Entry 6V12 (electron microscopy, 3.08 A resolution); this record covers chains R and S of the 60 polymer chains in the assembly.

== Chain R (and S) ==
Protein: Capsid protein
From: Adeno-associated virus - 8
Notes: chain S of this document is another copy of the same molecule, construct and numbering; everything in this record applies to it too
Reference sequence: Q8JQF8 (Q8JQF8_9VIRU); numbering as in UniProt (aligned over 218-738)
Chain sequence (521 residues; numbered 218 to 738; the number before each row is that of its first residue):
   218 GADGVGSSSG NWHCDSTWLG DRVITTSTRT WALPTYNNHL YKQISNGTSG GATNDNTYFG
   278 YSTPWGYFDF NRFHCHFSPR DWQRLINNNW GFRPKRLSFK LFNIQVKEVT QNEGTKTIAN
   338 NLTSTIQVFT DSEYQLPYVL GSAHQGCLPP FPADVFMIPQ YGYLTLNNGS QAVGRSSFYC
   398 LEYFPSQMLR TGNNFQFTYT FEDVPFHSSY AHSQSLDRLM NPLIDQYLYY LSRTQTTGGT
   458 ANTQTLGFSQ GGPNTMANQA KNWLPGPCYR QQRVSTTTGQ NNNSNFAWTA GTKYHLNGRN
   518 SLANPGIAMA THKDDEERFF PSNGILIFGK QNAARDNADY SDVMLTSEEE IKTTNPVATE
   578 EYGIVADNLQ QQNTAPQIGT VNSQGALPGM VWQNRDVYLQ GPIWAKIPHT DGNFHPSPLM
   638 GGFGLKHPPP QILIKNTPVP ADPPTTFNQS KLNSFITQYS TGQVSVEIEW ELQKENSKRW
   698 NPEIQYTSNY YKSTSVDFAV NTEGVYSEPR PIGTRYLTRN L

== How chain R and chain S interact ==
Residue-residue contacts (224):
  Ser425(R) with Asp628(S), hydrogen bond
  Tyr427(R) with His626(S), hydrogen bond
  Ala428(R) with Arg392(S)
  His429(R) with Leu383(S); His626(S)
  Ser430(R) with Thr382(S); Leu383(S), hydrogen bond (backbone-backbone); Ser394(S)
  Gln431(R) with Pro354(S); Leu381(S), hydrogen bond (side chain-backbone); Leu383(S)
  Asp434(R) with Tyr511(S); Arg516(S), salt bridge
  Arg435(R) with Asp272(S), hydrogen bond (side chain-backbone); Thr274(S), hydrogen bond (side chain-backbone); Leu381(S); Arg516(S)
  Leu436(R) with Ser359(S)
  Met437(R) with Ser359(S); His361(S); Leu381(S)
  Asn438(R) with Tyr284(S), hydrogen bond; Val356(S); His361(S), hydrogen bond (backbone-side chain); Gln377(S), hydrogen bond (side chain-backbone); Gly379(S)
  Pro439(R) with Ile261(S), hydrophobic; Gly379(S); Tyr380(S); Leu381(S), hydrophobic
  Leu440(R) with Ser279(S); Gln377(S); Tyr378(S); Gly379(S)
  Ile441(R) with His361(S), hydrogen bond (backbone-side chain); Gln362(S)
  Asp442(R) with His361(S); Gln362(S), hydrogen bond (backbone-backbone); Arg552(S), salt bridge
  Gln443(R) with Ser359(S), hydrogen bond (side chain-backbone); Ala360(S); Gln362(S)
  Tyr444(R) with Arg289(S); Ala360(S), hydrogen bond (backbone-backbone); His361(S); Gln362(S); Phe545(S), hydrophobic; Gln617(S); Pro619(S)
  Leu445(R) with Leu543(S), hydrophobic; Ile544(S); Phe545(S), hydrophobic; Met637(S), hydrophobic
  Tyr446(R) with Ile544(S), hydrogen bond (backbone-backbone); Gly546(S); Ala550(S); Ala551(S)
  Leu448(R) with Ala504(S)
  Arg450(R) with Asn502(S); Asn554(S), hydrogen bond
  Thr451(R) with Ser501(S); Asn502(S), hydrogen bond (backbone-side chain); Phe503(S); Ala504(S)
  Gln452(R) with Asn500(S), hydrogen bond; Ser501(S), hydrogen bond (side chain-backbone); Asn502(S)
  Asn459(R) with Asn500(S), hydrogen bond (backbone-side chain)
  Thr460(R) with Asn500(S)
  Gln461(R) with Thr495(S); Gly496(S); Asn498(S); Asn499(S); Asn500(S), hydrogen bond (backbone-side chain)
  Leu463(R) with Thr495(S); Asn498(S); Phe537(S), hydrophobic
  Gly464(R) with Asn554(S); Ala555(S)
  Phe465(R) with Ile544(S), hydrophobic; Asp553(S); Asn554(S), hydrogen bond (backbone-backbone); Ala555(S), hydrogen bond (backbone-backbone); Tyr557(S), hydrophobic; Val560(S), hydrophobic
  Ser466(R) with Arg552(S); Asp553(S); Asn554(S), hydrogen bond (side chain-backbone)
  Gln467(R) with Gln362(S), hydrogen bond; Arg552(S), hydrogen bond (backbone-backbone)
  Pro470(R) with Tyr275(S)
  Asn471(R) with Asn273(S)
  Thr472(R) with Asn273(S)
  Met473(R) with Asn273(S), hydrogen bond (backbone-side chain); Thr274(S); Tyr275(S), hydrophobic
  Ala474(R) with Asn273(S), hydrogen bond (backbone-side chain); Trp505(S), hydrophobic; Leu519(S), hydrogen bond (backbone-backbone)
  Asn475(R) with Trp505(S); Leu519(S); Asn521(S)
  Gln476(R) with Asn521(S)
  Ala477(R) with Asn521(S)
  Lys478(R) with Tyr511(S); Ser518(S), hydrogen bond; Asn521(S), hydrogen bond (backbone-backbone)
  Asn479(R) with Gly358(S), hydrogen bond (side chain-backbone); Ala622(S); Leu636(S), hydrogen bond (backbone-backbone); Met637(S)
  Trp480(R) with Lys623(S); Pro625(S); Pro633(S); Ser634(S); Pro635(S)
  Leu481(R) with Leu636(S), hydrophobic
  Pro482(R) with Tyr511(S), hydrophobic
  Lys530(R) with Asn514(S); Gly515(S)
  Asp531(R) with Asn385(S), hydrogen bond
  Glu566(R) with Arg392(S), salt bridge
  Glu567(R) with Arg392(S)
  Lys569(R) with Leu513(S); Asn514(S)
  Thr570(R) with Leu383(S); Leu513(S)
  Asn572(R) with Leu513(S)
  Glu577(R) with His512(S), salt bridge
  Glu578(R) with His512(S)
  Tyr579(R) with Tyr511(S); His512(S), hydrogen bond (backbone-backbone)
  Gly580(R) with Lys510(S); Tyr511(S); His512(S)
  Ile581(R) with Tyr486(S); Thr509(S); Lys510(S), hydrogen bond (backbone-backbone)
  Val582(R) with Tyr486(S), hydrophobic
  Ala583(R) with Arg487(S); Gln488(S); Gln489(S); Asn599(S)
  Asp584(R) with Arg487(S), hydrogen bond (backbone-side chain); Asn599(S), hydrogen bond
  Asn585(R) with Arg487(S); Gln489(S)
  Leu586(R) with Arg490(S)
  Gln587(R) with Gln489(S), hydrogen bond (backbone-side chain); Arg490(S), hydrogen bond (side chain-backbone); Val491(S); Asn498(S), hydrogen bond; Phe503(S)
  Gln588(R) with Gln497(S); Asn499(S)
  Gln589(R) with Gly496(S); Gln497(S), hydrogen bond (backbone-backbone); Asn498(S); Asn499(S)
  Thr591(R) with Asn499(S), hydrogen bond (backbone-side chain)
  Ala592(R) with Asn499(S)
  Pro593(R) with Gln489(S); Asn499(S); Phe503(S), hydrophobic; Ala507(S), hydrophobic
  Ile595(R) with Thr506(S); Ala507(S), hydrophobic
  Gln601(R) with Tyr486(S); Ser600(S), hydrogen bond; Gly602(S)
  Ala603(R) with Gly602(S); Ala603(S), hydrogen bond (backbone-backbone)
  Leu604(R) with Tyr486(S), hydrophobic; Ile524(S), hydrophobic; Gly602(S); Phe631(S)
  Pro605(R) with Pro484(S); Ile524(S); Trp609(S); Phe631(S); His632(S); Leu636(S)
  Gly606(R) with Phe631(S), hydrogen bond (backbone-backbone); His632(S)
  Met607(R) with Asn630(S); Phe631(S), hydrogen bond (backbone-backbone)
  Val608(R) with Thr627(S); Gly629(S); Asn630(S)
  Trp609(R) with Thr627(S); Asp628(S); Gly629(S), hydrogen bond (backbone-backbone); Asn630(S); Phe631(S)
  Gln610(R) with Thr627(S); Asp628(S)
  Asn611(R) with Asp628(S), hydrogen bond (backbone-side chain)
  Phe631(R) with Phe631(S), hydrophobic
  His632(R) with Gly629(S)
  Asn693(R) with Glu350(S), hydrogen bond; Gln352(S)
  Lys695(R) with Gln352(S); Tyr400(S); Phe401(S)
  Arg696(R) with Gly391(S); Arg392(S); Ser393(S), hydrogen bond (side chain-backbone); Ser394(S), hydrogen bond; Phe395(S); Tyr396(S)
  Trp697(R) with Phe395(S), hydrogen bond (backbone-backbone)
  Asn698(R) with Ser393(S), hydrogen bond (side chain-backbone); Ser394(S); Phe395(S)
  Ile701(R) with Gly391(S)
  Arg732(R) with Asp628(S), salt bridge
  Thr735(R) with Ser394(S)
  Arg736(R) with His626(S)
  Asn737(R) with Gln352(S); Leu353(S); Pro354(S); Tyr396(S), hydrogen bond
  Leu738(R) with Pro625(S); His626(S), hydrogen bond (backbone-backbone)
Also at the interface, not in a pair above, chain R (102 interface residues in all): Ser432, Leu433, Ser449, Thr462, Gly469, Asp532, Pro573, Val574, Gln594, Val598, Gly602
Also at the interface, not in a pair above, chain S (115 interface residues in all): Tyr355, Pro376, Asn384, Cys397, Ser492, Gly508, Asn517, Pro522, Ser539, Asp556, Thr576, Gln601, Gly618, Ile624

== Overview ==
102 residues of chain R and 115 residues of chain S are in contact; the contacts include 55 hydrogen bonds and
5 salt bridges. Polar pairs include Asp434(R)-Arg516(S), Asp442(R)-Arg552(S) and Glu566(R)-Arg392(S).
Both chains are Capsid protein (Adeno-associated virus - 8). Entry 6V12 (Empty AAV8 particles) was determined
by electron microscopy together with 6O9R, 6V10, 6V1G, 6V1T and 6V1Z from the same study.
